Entry 6HLV (X-ray diffraction, 2.50 A resolution); this record covers chains A and B.

Chain A:
Protein: Golgi resident protein GCP60
From: Homo sapiens
UniProt: Q9H3P7 (GCP60_HUMAN); residue numbers follow UniProt; this construct covers 364-528
Chain sequence (166 residues; row label = number of the first residue in the row):
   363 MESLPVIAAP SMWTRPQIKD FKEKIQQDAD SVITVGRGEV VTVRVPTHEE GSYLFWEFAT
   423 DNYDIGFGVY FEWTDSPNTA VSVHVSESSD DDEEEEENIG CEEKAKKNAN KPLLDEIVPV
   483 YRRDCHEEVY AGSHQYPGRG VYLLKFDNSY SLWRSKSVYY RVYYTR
Not modelled in the structure: 363-364, 437-473
Differences from the reference sequence: initiating methionine (363)
UniProt features mapped onto this chain:
  - region: Leu514 to Arg516 (Membrane-binding)
  - site: Arg399 (Membrane-binding)
  - mutagenesis: Trp375 to Arg377 (80% reduced ability to interact with the 3A protein of enterovirus D68), Ile380 to Lys381 (No effect on interaction with PI4KB but loss of interaction with Kobuviral (Aichi) 3A protein. Loss of ability to sensitize PI4KB activation by Kobuviral (Aichi) 3A protein), Val403 to Val407 (95% reduced ability to interact with the 3A protein of enterovirus D68), Ser414 to Phe417 (60% reduced ability to interact with the 3A protein of enterovirus D68), Ser414 to Leu416 (No effect on PI4KB-, TBC1D22A- and TBC1D22B-binding), Phe417 to Phe420 (No effect on PI4KB-, TBC1D22A- and TBC1D22B-binding), Phe433 to Trp435 (No effect on PI4KB-, TBC1D22A- and TBC1D22B-binding), Gly494 to His496 (No effect on PI4KB-, TBC1D22A- and TBC1D22B-binding), Ser511 to Ser513 (No effect on PI4KB-, TBC1D22A- and TBC1D22B-binding), Ser511 (S511A: Partial loss of PI4KB- and TBC1D22B-binding), Leu514 to Arg516 (Almost complete loss of Golgi loalization), Arg523 to Thr527 (75% reduced ability to interact with the 3A protein of enterovirus D68), 1 further mutagenesis entry in UniProt
Reported in the primary citation:
  - mutagenesis - W375A, R377A, V403A/V405A/V407A, Y415A/F417A, R523A/Y525A/Y526A: unchanged growth
  - mutagenesis - E419A: decreased localization
  - mutagenesis - W375A/R377A, V403A/T404A/V405A/R406A/V407A: unchanged localization

Chain B:
Protein: 3A protein
From: Poliovirus type 1 (strain Mahoney)
UniProt: P03300 (POLG_POL1M); residues 1-58 here correspond to UniProt positions 1457-1514 (UniProt number = residue number + 1456)
Chain sequence (58 residues; numbered 1 to 58; the number before each row is that of its first residue):
     1 GPLQYKDLKI DIKTSPPPEC INDALQAVDS QEVRDYCEKK GWIVNITSQV QTERNINR
Not modelled in the structure: 1-15, 57-58
Differences from the reference sequence: engineered mutation Ala24 (Leu1480 in P03300)

Interface between chain A and chain B:
Residue-residue contacts (57):
  Ser373(A) - Gln26(B)  hydrogen bond
  Trp375(A) - Leu25(B)
  Trp375(A) - Gln26(B)
  Trp375(A) - Asp29(B)  hydrogen bond
  Trp375(A) - Arg34(B)
  Arg377(A) - Asp29(B)  salt bridge
  Lys386(A) - Gln31(B)
  Ser393(A) - Thr47(B)
  Thr396(A) - Arg54(B)  hydrogen bond (backbone-side chain)
  Gly400(A) - Ile56(B)
  Glu401(A) - Arg54(B)  salt bridge
  Glu401(A) - Asn55(B)
  Glu401(A) - Ile56(B)
  Val402(A) - Glu53(B)
  Val402(A) - Arg54(B)
  Val402(A) - Asn55(B)  hydrogen bond (backbone-backbone)
  Val403(A) - Glu53(B)
  Val403(A) - Arg54(B)
  Thr404(A) - Gln51(B)
  Thr404(A) - Thr52(B)
  Thr404(A) - Glu53(B)  hydrogen bond (backbone-backbone)
  Val405(A) - Val50(B)  hydrophobic
  Val405(A) - Gln51(B)
  Arg406(A) - Val50(B)
  Arg406(A) - Gln51(B)  hydrogen bond (backbone-backbone)
  Arg406(A) - Glu53(B)  salt bridge
  Val407(A) - Ile46(B)  hydrophobic
  Pro408(A) - Gln49(B)
  Tyr415(A) - Pro18(B)  hydrophobic
  Tyr415(A) - Glu19(B)
  Tyr415(A) - Asn22(B)
  Phe417(A) - Asn22(B)
  Phe417(A) - Leu25(B)  hydrophobic
  Glu419(A) - Arg34(B)  salt bridge
  Ser495(A) - Asn22(B)  hydrogen bond
  Tyr522(A) - Thr47(B)
  Tyr522(A) - Val50(B)
  Arg523(A) - Gln31(B)  hydrogen bond
  Arg523(A) - Arg34(B)
  Arg523(A) - Asn45(B)
  Arg523(A) - Thr47(B)
  Val524(A) - Asn45(B)
  Val524(A) - Ile46(B)  hydrogen bond (backbone-backbone)
  Val524(A) - Thr47(B)  hydrogen bond (backbone-side chain)
  Tyr525(A) - Arg34(B)
  Tyr525(A) - Glu38(B)
  Tyr525(A) - Ile43(B)  hydrophobic
  Tyr525(A) - Val44(B)
  Tyr525(A) - Asn45(B)
  Tyr526(A) - Ile43(B)
  Tyr526(A) - Val44(B)  hydrogen bond (backbone-backbone)
  Tyr526(A) - Ile46(B)  hydrophobic
  Thr527(A) - Pro18(B)
  Thr527(A) - Trp42(B)
  Arg528(A) - Gly41(B)  hydrogen bond (side chain-backbone)
  Arg528(A) - Trp42(B)  hydrogen bond (backbone-backbone)
  Arg528(A) - Val44(B)
Other interface residues (no listed pair), chain A (32 interface residues in all): Gln379, Val397, Gly398, Gly413, Leu416, Ala493
Other interface residues (no listed pair), chain B (25 interface residues in all): Ile21

Summary:
32 residues of chain A and 25 residues of chain B are in contact, with 13 hydrogen bonds and 4 salt bridges.
Polar pairs include Arg377(A)-Asp29(B), Glu401(A)-Arg54(B) and Arg406(A)-Glu53(B). From the paper: E419A of
chain A reduces localization; W375A, R377A and V403A/V405A/V407A of chain A, among others, leave growth
unchanged; 8 substitutions were tested in all.
Here chain A is Golgi resident protein GCP60 (Homo sapiens) and chain B is 3A protein (Poliovirus type 1
(strain Mahoney)). Entry 6HLV (Crystal structure of human ACBD3 GOLD domain in complex with 3A protein of
poliovirus-1 (L24A mutant)) was determined by X-ray diffraction together with 6HLN, 6HLT, 6HLW and 6HM8 from
the same study.
